Entry 8B41 (electron microscopy, 3.80 A resolution); this record covers chains A and F of the 10 polymer chains in the assembly.

== Chain A ==
Protein: Volume-regulated anion channel subunit LRRC8A
From: Mus musculus
UniProtKB: Q80WG5 (LRC8A_MOUSE); numbering as in UniProt (aligned over 2-810)
Amino-acid sequence (817 residues; each row starts with the number of its first residue; numbering starts at 0):
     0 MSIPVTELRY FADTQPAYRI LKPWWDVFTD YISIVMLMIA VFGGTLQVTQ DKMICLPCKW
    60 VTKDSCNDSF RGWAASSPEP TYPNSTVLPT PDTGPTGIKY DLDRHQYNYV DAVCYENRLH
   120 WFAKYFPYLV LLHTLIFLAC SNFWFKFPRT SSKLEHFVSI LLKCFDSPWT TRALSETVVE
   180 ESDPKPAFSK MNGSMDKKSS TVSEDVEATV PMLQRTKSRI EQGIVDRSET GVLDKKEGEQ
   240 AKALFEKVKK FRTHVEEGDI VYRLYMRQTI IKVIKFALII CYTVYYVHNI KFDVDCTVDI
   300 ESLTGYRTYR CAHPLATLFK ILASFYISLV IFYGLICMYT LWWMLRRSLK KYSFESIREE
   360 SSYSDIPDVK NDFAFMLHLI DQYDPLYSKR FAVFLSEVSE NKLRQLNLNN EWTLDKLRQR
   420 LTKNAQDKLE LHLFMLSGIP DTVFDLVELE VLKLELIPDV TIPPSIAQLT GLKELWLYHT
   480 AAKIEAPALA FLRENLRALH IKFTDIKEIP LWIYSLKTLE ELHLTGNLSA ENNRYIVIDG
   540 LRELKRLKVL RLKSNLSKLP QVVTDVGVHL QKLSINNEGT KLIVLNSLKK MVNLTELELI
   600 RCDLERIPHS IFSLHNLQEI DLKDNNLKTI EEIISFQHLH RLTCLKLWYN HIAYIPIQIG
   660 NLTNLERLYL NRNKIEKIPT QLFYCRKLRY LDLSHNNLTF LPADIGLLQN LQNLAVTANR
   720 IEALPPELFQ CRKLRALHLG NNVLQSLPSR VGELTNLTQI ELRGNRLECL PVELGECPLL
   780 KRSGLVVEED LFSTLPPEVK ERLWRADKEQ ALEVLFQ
Not modelled in the structure: 0-14, 69-91, 177-229, 809-816
Differences from the reference sequence: initiating methionine (0); expression tag (1, 811-816)
Disulfides: C54-C310, C57-C65, C113-C295
UniProt features mapped onto this chain:
  - motif: L706, L707 (Di-leucine motif)
  - site: R103 (Required for anion selectivity)
  - modified residue: T200 (Phosphothreonine), S202 (Phosphoserine), T215 (Phosphothreonine), S217 (Phosphoserine)
  - glycosylation (N-linked (GlcNAc...) asparagine): N66, N83
  - natural variant: F443 to A810 (deletion: In ebo)
  - mutagenesis: V40 (V40D: Abolishes activity in hypotonic solution), T44 (T44D: Abolishes activity in hypotonic solution), V47 (V47D: Abolishes activity in hypotonic solution; V47K/N: Impairs activity in hypotonic solution), T48 (T48D: Abolishes activity in hypotonic solution; T48W/Y/K/N: Impairs activity in hypotonic solution), R103 (R103A: No effect on anion channel activity. Impairs channel selectivity, so that the channel is also permeable to Na(+) ions)
Reported in the primary citation:
  - specificity-determining residues: R103

== Chain F ==
Protein: Volume-regulated anion channel subunit LRRC8C
From: Mus musculus
UniProtKB: Q8R502 (LRC8C_MOUSE); residues 2-803 here = UniProt positions 2-803
Amino-acid sequence (811 residues; each row starts with the number of its first residue; numbering starts at 0):
     0 MSIPVTEFRQ FSEQQPAFRV LKPWWDVFTD YLSVAMLMIG VFGCTLQVMQ DKIICLPKRV
    60 QPAQNHSSVP NVSQAVISTT PLPPPKPSPT NPATVEMKGL KTDLDLQQYS FINQMCYERA
   120 LHWYAKYFPY LVLIHTLVFM LCSNFWFKFP GSSSKIEHFI SILGKCFDSP WTTRALSEVS
   180 GEDSEEKDNR KNNMNRSGTI QSGPEGNLVR SQSLKSIPEK FVVDKSAAGA LDKKEGEQAK
   240 ALFEKVKKFR LHVEEGDILY AMYVRQTVLK VIKFLIIIAY NSALVSKVQF TVDCNVDIQD
   300 MTGYKNFSCN HTMAHLFSKL SFCYLCFVSI YGLTCLYTLY WLFYRSLREY SFEYVRQETG
   360 IDDIPDVKND FAFMLHMIDQ YDPLYSKRFA VFLSEVSENK LKQLNLNNEW TPDKLRQKLQ
   420 TNAHNRLELP LIMLSGLPDT VFEITELQSL KLEIIKNVMI PATIAQLDNL QELCLHQCSV
   480 KIHSAALSFL KENLKVLSVK FDDMRELPPW MYGLRNLEEL YLVGSLSHDI SKNVTLESLR
   540 DLKSLKILSI KSNVSKIPQA VVDVSSHLQK MCVHNDGTKL VMLNNLKKMT NLTELELVHC
   600 DLERIPHAVF SLLSLQELDL KENNLKSIEE IVSFQHLRKL TVLKLWYNSI AYIPEHIKKL
   660 TSLERLFFSH NKVEVLPSHL FLCNKIRYLD LSYNDIRFIP PEIGVLQSLQ YFSITCNKVE
   720 SLPDELYFCK KLKTLKIGKN SLSVLSPKIG NLLFLSYLDI KGNHFEVLPP ELGDCRALKR
   780 ARLVVEDALF ETLPSDVREQ MKADALEVLF Q
Not modelled in the structure: 0-15, 60-94, 157-254, 344-810
Differences from the reference sequence: initiating methionine (0); expression tag (1, 804-810); conflict R781 (Gly in Q8R502)
Disulfides: C54-C308, C115-C293
UniProt features mapped onto this chain:
  - modified residue (Phosphoserine): S212, S215
  - mutagenesis: L105 (L105R: No effect on channel activity of the complex with LRRC8A)
Reported in the primary citation:
  - specificity-determining residues: L105

== Chain A / chain F interface ==
Pairs across the interface (53; chain A residue first):
  R18(A) - E156(F)  salt bridge
  W23(A) - P149(F)  hydrophobic
  F27(A) - F144(F)  hydrophobic
  Y30(A) - K147(F)
  F41(A) - V47(F)  hydrophobic
  F41(A) - Y129(F)
  L45(A) - V47(F)  hydrophobic
  Q49(A) - V47(F)  hydrogen bond (side chain-backbone)
  I53(A) - Q106(F)
  I53(A) - F110(F)
  I53(A) - Q113(F)
  C54(A) - Q106(F)  hydrogen bond (backbone-side chain)
  L55(A) - Q106(F)
  L55(A) - F110(F)  hydrophobic
  L55(A) - M300(F)  hydrophobic
  C57(A) - M300(F)  hydrophobic
  D67(A) - D299(F)
  D67(A) - M300(F)
  S68(A) - D299(F)  hydrogen bond (backbone-side chain)
  G93(A) - V59(F)
  P94(A) - R58(F)
  P94(A) - V59(F)
  P94(A) - G302(F)
  P94(A) - Y303(F)
  T95(A) - Y303(F)
  G96(A) - T101(F)
  G96(A) - D102(F)  hydrogen bond (backbone-side chain)
  G96(A) - L103(F)
  G96(A) - T301(F)
  G96(A) - Y303(F)  hydrogen bond (backbone-side chain)
  I97(A) - Q107(F)  hydrogen bond (backbone-side chain)
  I97(A) - D299(F)
  I97(A) - M300(F)
  I97(A) - T301(F)
  I97(A) - G302(F)
  K98(A) - D102(F)
  Y99(A) - Q107(F)
  Y99(A) - M300(F)  hydrogen bond (side chain-backbone)
  R103(A) - Q106(F)  hydrogen bond
  Y106(A) - D104(F)  hydrogen bond
  Y106(A) - Q106(F)
  D110(A) - Q106(F)  hydrogen bond
  F291(A) - Q113(F)
  F291(A) - M114(F)  hydrophobic
  F291(A) - E117(F)
  A311(A) - F110(F)  hydrophobic
  A311(A) - Q113(F)
  P313(A) - Q113(F)
  T316(A) - E117(F)
  T316(A) - Y126(F)
  L317(A) - Y129(F)
  Y382(A) - S153(F)
  D383(A) - S153(F)
Other interface residues (no listed pair), chain A (37 interface residues in all): K51, M52, P56, L101, R309, C310, F324
Other interface residues (no listed pair), chain F (31 interface residues in all): M48, S109, I133, L140, F148, K154

== Overview ==
37 residues of chain A and 31 residues of chain F are in contact; the contacts include 10 hydrogen bonds and 1
salt bridge. Polar contacts include R18(A)-E156(F), Q49(A)-V47(F) and C54(A)-Q106(F). Curated annotation
(UniProt) lists 5 mutagenesis sites on chain A; one mutagenesis site on chain F. From the paper: specificity
determinants R103(A) and L105(F).
Here chain A is Volume-regulated anion channel subunit LRRC8A and chain F is Volume-regulated anion channel
subunit LRRC8C, both from Mus musculus. Entry 8B41 (Structure of heteromeric LRRC8A/C (1:1 co-transfected)
Volume-Regulated Anion Channel in complex with synthetic nanobody Sb1) was determined by electron microscopy
together with 8B40, 8B42 and 8BEN from the same study.
